PDB entry 3PIV | X-ray diffraction, 2.09 A resolution | chain A

# Chain A
Molecule: Interferon
Source organism: Danio rerio
Reference sequence: Q8AY12 (Q8AY12_DANRE); residues 2-164 here correspond to UniProt positions 23-185 (UniProt number = residue number + 21)
Amino-acid sequence (164 residues; row label = number of the first residue in the row):
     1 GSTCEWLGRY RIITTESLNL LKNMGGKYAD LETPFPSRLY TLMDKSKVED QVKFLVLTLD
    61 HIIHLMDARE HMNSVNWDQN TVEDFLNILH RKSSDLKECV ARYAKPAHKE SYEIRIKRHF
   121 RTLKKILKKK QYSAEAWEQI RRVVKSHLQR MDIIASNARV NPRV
Disordered / not traced: 1-3, 160-164
Disulfide bonds: Cys4-Cys99
Differences from the reference sequence: expression tag (1)

# In short
Chain A is Interferon (Danio rerio); the structure, Zebrafish interferon 1, was determined by X-ray
diffraction together with 3PIW from the same study.
